PDB entry 2ZY5 | X-ray diffraction, 2.65 A resolution | chains D and F of the 6 polymer chains in the assembly

# Chain D (and F)
Molecule: L-aspartate beta-decarboxylase
From: Alcaligenes faecalis subsp. faecalis
Notes: EC 4.1.1.12; chain F of this document is another copy of the same molecule, construct and numbering; everything in this record applies to it too
Reference sequence: Q93QX0 (Q93QX0_ALCFA); residues 1-533 here = UniProt positions 1-533
Amino-acid sequence (546 residues; row label = number of the first residue in the row):
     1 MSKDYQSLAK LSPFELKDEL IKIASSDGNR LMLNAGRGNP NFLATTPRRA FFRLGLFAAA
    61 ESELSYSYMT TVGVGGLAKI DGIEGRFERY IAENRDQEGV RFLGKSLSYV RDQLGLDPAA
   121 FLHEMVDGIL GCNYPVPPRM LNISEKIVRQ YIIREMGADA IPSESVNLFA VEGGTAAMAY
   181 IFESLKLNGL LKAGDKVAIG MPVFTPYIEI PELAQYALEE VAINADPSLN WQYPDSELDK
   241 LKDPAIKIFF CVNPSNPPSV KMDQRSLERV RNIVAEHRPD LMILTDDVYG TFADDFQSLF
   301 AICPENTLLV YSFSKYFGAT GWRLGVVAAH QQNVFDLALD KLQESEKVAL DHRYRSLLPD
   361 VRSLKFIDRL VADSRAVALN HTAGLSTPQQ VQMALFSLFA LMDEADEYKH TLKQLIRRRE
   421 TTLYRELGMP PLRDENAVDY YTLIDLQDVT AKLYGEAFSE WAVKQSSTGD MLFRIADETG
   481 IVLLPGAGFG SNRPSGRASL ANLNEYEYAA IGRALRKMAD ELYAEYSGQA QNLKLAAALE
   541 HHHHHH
Disordered / not traced: 1-21, 533-546 (chain F: 1-11, 533-546)
Covalent attachments: pyridoxal phosphate (PLP) linked to Lys315
Sequence notes: engineered mutation Ala487 (Arg in Q93QX0); expression tag (534-546)
Small-molecule neighbours: pyridoxal phosphate (PLP): Arg37, Gly173, Gly174, Thr175, Phe204, Tyr207, Val252, Asn256, Asp286, Val288, Tyr289, Ser312, Ser314, Arg323, Tyr441
Curated features (UniProtKB/Swiss-Prot):
  - binding site (L-aspartate): Gly115, Asn256, Arg497
  - modified residue: Lys315 (N6-(pyridoxal phosphate)lysine)
  - mutagenesis: Tyr134 (Y134F: Slightly reduced activity), Lys315 (K315A: Slightly reduced activity)
What the authors report for this chain:
  - mutagenesis - R487A: abolished catalytic activity
  - mutagenesis - K17A, R37A: increased catalytic activity
  - mutagenesis - R37A: increased binding to substrate
  - mutagenesis - Y134F, Y207F, K315A, Y441F: decreased catalytic activity
  - mutagenesis - K315A: decreased binding to pyridoxal phosphate
  - catalytic residues: Lys315 (citing earlier work)

# Chain D / chain F interface
Residue-residue contacts (20):
  Gln414(D) with Glu404(F); Ala405(F)
  Arg418(D) with Arg154(F); Glu404(F), salt bridge
  Arg425(D) with Ile153(F); Ala158(F), hydrogen bond (side chain-backbone); Asp159(F), salt bridge; Ala160(F); Ile161(F), hydrogen bond (side chain-backbone)
  Glu426(D) with Pro162(F)
  Asn504(D) with Asp112(F); Gln113(F), hydrogen bond
  Glu505(D) with Gln113(F), hydrogen bond (backbone-side chain); Arg154(F), salt bridge
  Tyr506(D) with Asp112(F); Gln113(F), hydrogen bond (backbone-backbone); Leu114(F); Gly115(F)
  Arg513(D) with Pro162(F); Glu164(F)
Also at the interface, not in a pair above, chain D (9 interface residues in all): Thr421
Also at the interface, not in a pair above, chain F (16 interface residues in all): Tyr109, Arg111

# Summary
Chain D and chain F form an interface of 9 and 16 residues respectively, with 5 hydrogen bonds and 3 salt
bridges. Polar pairs include Arg418(D)-Glu404(F), Arg425(D)-Asp159(F) and Glu505(D)-Arg154(F). The paper
reports the catalytic residue Lys315(D); Y134F, Y207F and K315A of chain D, among others, reduce catalytic
activity; 7 substitutions were tested in all.
Both chains are L-aspartate beta-decarboxylase (Alcaligenes faecalis subsp. faecalis). Entry 2ZY5 (R487A
mutant of L-aspartate beta-decarboxylase) was determined by X-ray diffraction (same publication as 2ZY2, 2ZY3
and 2ZY4).
